Entry 6JCV (electron microscopy, 2.92 A resolution); this record covers chains C and D of the 12 polymer chains in the assembly.

Chain C (and D):
Name: Putative ketol-acid reductoisomerase 2
From: Saccharolobus solfataricus (strain ATCC 35092 / DSM 1617 / JCM 11322 / P2)
Notes: EC 1.1.1.86; chain D of this document is another copy of the same molecule, construct and numbering; everything in this record applies to it too
Reference sequence: Q97YJ9 (ILVC2_SACS2); residues 1-333 here = UniProt positions 1-333
Amino-acid sequence (333 residues; numbered 1 to 333; the number before each row is that of its first residue):
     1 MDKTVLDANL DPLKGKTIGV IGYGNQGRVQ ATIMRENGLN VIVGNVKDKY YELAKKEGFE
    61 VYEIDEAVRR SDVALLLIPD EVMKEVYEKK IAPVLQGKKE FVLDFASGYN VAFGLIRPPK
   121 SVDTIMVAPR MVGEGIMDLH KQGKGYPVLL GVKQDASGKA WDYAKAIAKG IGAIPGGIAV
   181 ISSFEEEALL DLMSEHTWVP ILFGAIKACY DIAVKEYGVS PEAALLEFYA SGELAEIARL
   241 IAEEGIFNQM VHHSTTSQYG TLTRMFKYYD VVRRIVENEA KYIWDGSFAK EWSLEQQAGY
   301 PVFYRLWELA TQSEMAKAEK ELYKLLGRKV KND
Disordered / not traced: 1-2, 329-333

How chain C and chain D interact:
Pairs across the interface (165):
  Glu81(C) with Thr255(D), hydrogen bond (side chain-backbone); Thr256(D), hydrogen bond
  Arg130(C) with Leu226(D); Glu227(D), salt bridge; Ser231(D)
  Val132(C) with Gly232(D); Glu236(D)
  Pro147(C) with Leu226(D), hydrophobic
  Ile178(C) with Leu325(D), hydrophobic
  Val180(C) with Ala223(D), hydrophobic; Leu226(D), hydrophobic
  Glu186(C) with Tyr217(D); Val219(D)
  Glu187(C) with Glu227(D)
  Leu189(C) with Tyr217(D), hydrophobic
  Leu190(C) with Val219(D), hydrophobic; Ala223(D); Ala224(D), hydrophobic; Glu227(D)
  Glu195(C) with Ser257(D), hydrogen bond; Thr261(D)
  His196(C) with Gly260(D); Arg264(D)
  Thr197(C) with Cys209(D), hydrogen bond
  Trp198(C) with Leu202(D), hydrophobic; Ala205(D), hydrophobic; Phe228(D); Leu234(D), hydrophobic
  Val199(C) with Ile237(D), hydrophobic
  Pro200(C) with Thr261(D); Arg264(D); Met265(D)
  Ile201(C) with Ile201(D), hydrophobic
  Leu202(C) with Trp198(D), hydrophobic
  Phe203(C) with Gln249(D); Met265(D), hydrophobic
  Gly204(C) with Met265(D); Tyr269(D); Val272(D)
  Ala205(C) with Trp198(D), hydrophobic
  Lys207(C) with Tyr269(D)
  Ala208(C) with Tyr269(D), hydrophobic; Val276(D)
  Cys209(C) with Thr197(D), hydrogen bond; Val276(D), hydrophobic
  Asp211(C) with Tyr269(D), hydrogen bond; Arg273(D)
  Ile212(C) with Arg273(D); Val276(D), hydrophobic; Glu277(D); Ala280(D), hydrophobic
  Tyr217(C) with Glu186(D); Leu189(D), hydrophobic; Ala280(D); Lys281(D), hydrogen bond (side chain-backbone); Trp284(D), hydrophobic
  Val219(C) with Glu186(D); Leu190(D), hydrophobic
  Ala223(C) with Val180(D), hydrophobic; Leu190(D)
  Ala224(C) with Leu190(D), hydrophobic
  Leu226(C) with Arg130(D); Pro147(D), hydrophobic; Val180(D), hydrophobic
  Glu227(C) with Arg130(D), salt bridge; Glu187(D); Leu190(D)
  Phe228(C) with Trp198(D)
  Tyr229(C) with Ile241(D), hydrophobic; Ile246(D)
  Ser231(C) with Arg130(D)
  Gly232(C) with Val132(D)
  Leu234(C) with Trp198(D), hydrophobic; Ala238(D); Ile241(D), hydrophobic
  Ala235(C) with Ala238(D), hydrophobic
  Glu236(C) with Val132(D)
  Ile237(C) with Val199(D), hydrophobic
  Ala238(C) with Leu234(D); Ala235(D), hydrophobic
  Ile241(C) with Tyr229(D), hydrophobic; Leu234(D), hydrophobic; Tyr323(D), hydrogen bond (backbone-side chain)
  Ala242(C) with Arg328(D), hydrogen bond (backbone-side chain)
  Glu244(C) with Tyr323(D)
  Gly245(C) with Tyr323(D)
  Ile246(C) with Tyr229(D); Met315(D), hydrophobic
  Phe247(C) with Trp307(D); Ala310(D); Met315(D), hydrophobic; Ala316(D), hydrophobic
  Asn248(C) with Glu319(D), hydrogen bond
  Gln249(C) with Phe203(D)
  Met250(C) with Trp307(D), hydrophobic
  Thr255(C) with Glu81(D), hydrogen bond (backbone-side chain); Trp292(D); Phe303(D)
  Thr256(C) with Glu81(D), hydrogen bond; Trp292(D), hydrogen bond
  Ser257(C) with Glu195(D), hydrogen bond
  Gln258(C) with Phe303(D); Trp307(D)
  Tyr259(C) with Phe288(D), hydrophobic; Trp292(D), hydrophobic; Glu295(D)
  Gly260(C) with Glu195(D); His196(D)
  Thr261(C) with Glu195(D); Pro200(D)
  Thr263(C) with Leu306(D)
  Arg264(C) with His196(D); Pro200(D); Glu279(D), salt bridge; Tyr282(D); Phe288(D)
  Met265(C) with Pro200(D); Phe203(D), hydrophobic; Gly204(D)
  Phe266(C) with Leu306(D), hydrophobic; Ala310(D), hydrophobic
  Tyr268(C) with Ile275(D), hydrophobic; Glu279(D), hydrogen bond
  Tyr269(C) with Gly204(D); Lys207(D); Ala208(D), hydrophobic; Asp211(D), hydrogen bond
  Val272(C) with Gly204(D)
  Arg273(C) with Asp211(D); Ile212(D)
  Ile275(C) with Tyr268(D), hydrophobic
  Val276(C) with Ala208(D); Cys209(D), hydrophobic; Ile212(D), hydrophobic
  Glu277(C) with Ile212(D)
  Glu279(C) with Arg264(D), salt bridge; Tyr268(D), hydrogen bond
  Ala280(C) with Ile212(D), hydrophobic; Tyr217(D)
  Lys281(C) with Tyr217(D), hydrogen bond (backbone-side chain)
  Tyr282(C) with Arg264(D)
  Trp284(C) with Tyr217(D), hydrophobic
  Phe288(C) with Tyr259(D), hydrophobic
  Trp292(C) with Thr255(D); Thr256(D), hydrogen bond; Tyr259(D), hydrophobic
  Glu295(C) with Tyr259(D)
  Phe303(C) with Thr255(D); Gln258(D)
  Leu306(C) with Thr263(D); Phe266(D), hydrophobic
  Trp307(C) with Phe247(D); Met250(D), hydrophobic; Gln258(D)
  Ala310(C) with Phe247(D); Phe266(D), hydrophobic
  Met315(C) with Ile246(D), hydrophobic; Phe247(D), hydrophobic
  Ala316(C) with Phe247(D), hydrophobic
  Glu319(C) with Asn248(D), hydrogen bond
  Tyr323(C) with Ile241(D), hydrogen bond (side chain-backbone); Glu244(D); Gly245(D)
  Leu325(C) with Ile178(D), hydrophobic
  Arg328(C) with Ala242(D), hydrogen bond (side chain-backbone)
Other interface residues (no listed pair), chain C (106 interface residues in all): Lys3, Thr4, Leu149, Ile181, Asp191, Met193, Ser194, Ile206, Ala213, Ser220, Glu222, Glu233, Glu243, Val251, Ser254, Leu262, Val271, Glu291, Leu309, Leu322
Other interface residues (no listed pair), chain D (107 interface residues in all): Lys3, Thr4, Leu149, Ile181, Asp191, Met193, Ser194, Ile206, Ala213, Ser220, Glu222, Glu233, Glu243, Val251, Ser254, Leu262, Val271, Glu291, Leu309, Leu322, Leu326

In short:
106 residues of chain C face 107 of chain D across their interface; the contacts include 22 hydrogen bonds and
4 salt bridges. Polar pairs include Arg130(C)-Glu227(D), Arg264(C)-Glu279(D) and Glu81(C)-Thr255(D).
Both chains are Putative ketol-acid reductoisomerase 2 (Saccharolobus solfataricus (strain ATCC 35092 / DSM
1617 / JCM 11322 / P2)). Entry 6JCV (Cryo-EM structure of Sulfolobus solfataricus ketol-acid reductoisomerase
(Sso-KARI) with Mg2+ at pH7.5) was determined by electron microscopy, deposited together with 6JD2, 6JCW, 6JCZ
and 6JD1.
